8SAS - chains B and F of the 12 polymer chains in the assembly; structure by electron microscopy, 4.00 A resolution.

[Chain B]
Protein: CH848.10.17 gp41
Organism: HIV-1 06TG.HT008
Amino-acid sequence (132 residues; numbered 512 to 664; 21 numbers in that range are skipped by the numbering (no residue carries them; nothing is unmodelled there); the number before each row is that of its first residue):
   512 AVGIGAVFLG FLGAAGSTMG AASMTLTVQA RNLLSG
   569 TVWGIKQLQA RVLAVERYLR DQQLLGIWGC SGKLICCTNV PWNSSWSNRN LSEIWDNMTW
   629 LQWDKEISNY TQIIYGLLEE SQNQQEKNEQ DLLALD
Disordered / not traced: 512-519
Disulfides: Cys598-Cys604

[Chain F]
Protein: CH848.10.17 gp120
Organism: HIV-1 06TG.HT008
UniProt: A0A1W6IPB2 (A0A1W6IPB2_9HIV1); the construct lacks a stretch of the UniProt sequence and is renumbered around it, so the offset changes along the chain: 34-139 = UniProt 30-135; 150-185 = UniProt 136-171; 186-309 = UniProt 174-297; 312-321 = UniProt 298-307; 3 more segments
Amino-acid sequence (463 residues; each row starts with the number of its first residue; note: 15 numbers in that range are skipped by the numbering (no residue carries them; nothing is unmodelled there); a row labelled like 185A-185B holds insertion residues (185A, then the next letters in order)):
    31 AENLWVTVYY GVPVWKEAKT TLFCASDARA YEKEVHNVWA THACVPTDPS PQELVLGNVT
    91 ENFNMWKNDM VDQMHEDIIS LWDQSLKPCV KLTPLCVTLI CSNATVKNG
   150 TVEEMKNCSF NTTTEIRDKE KKEYALFYKP DIVPLS
185A-185B ET
   186 NNTSEYRLIN CNTSACTQAC PKVTFEPIPI HYCAPAGYAI LKCNDETFNG TGPCSNVSTV
   246 QCTHGIRPVV STQLLLNGSL AEKEIVIRSE NLTNNAKIII VHLHTPVEIV CTRPNNNTRK
   306 SVRI
   312 GPGQTFYATG
  321C D
   322 IIGDIKQAHC NISEEKWNDT LQKVGIELQK HFP
   356 NKTIKYNQSA GGDMEITTHS FNCGGEFFYC NTSNLFNGTY NGTYISTNSS A
   409 NSTSTITLQC RIKQIINMWQ GVGRCMYAPP IAGNITCRSN ITGLLLTRDG GTNSNETETF
   469 RPAGGDMRDN WRSELYKYKV VKIEPLGVAP TRCKRRV
Disordered / not traced: 31
Disulfides: Cys54-Cys74, Cys119-Cys205, Cys126-Cys196, Cys131-Cys157, Cys201-Cys433, Cys218-Cys247, Cys228-Cys239, Cys296-Cys331, Cys378-Cys445, Cys385-Cys418
Glycans and other covalent adducts: N-acetylglucosamine (NAG) linked to Asn156, Asn442; glycan linked to Asn301, Asn332
Sequence notes: expression tag (31-33); conflict Cys201 (Val189 in A0A1W6IPB2), Cys433 (Ala417 in A0A1W6IPB2), Lys490 (Glu474 in A0A1W6IPB2), Glu492 (Gln476 in A0A1W6IPB2), Val496 (Ile480 in A0A1W6IPB2), Arg500 (Gly484 in A0A1W6IPB2), Cys501 (Ala485 in A0A1W6IPB2)

[Interface between chain B and chain F]
Pairs across the interface (6; chain B residue first):
  Gln658(B) with Thr499(F); Cys501(F); Lys502(F), hydrogen bond (backbone-backbone); Arg503(F)
  Asp659(B) with Arg500(F)
  Ala662(B) with Lys502(F)
Other interface residues (no listed pair), chain B (4 interface residues in all): Leu661

[In short]
4 residues of chain B face 5 of chain F across their interface; the contacts include 1 hydrogen bond. The
hydrogen-bonded pair Gln658(B)-Lys502(F) is a backbone contact. N-acetylglucosamine is covalently linked to
Asn156(F) and Asn442(F).
Chain B is CH848.10.17 gp41 and chain F is CH848.10.17 gp120, both from HIV-1 06TG.HT008; the structure,
CryoEM structure of DH270.5-CH848.10.17, was determined by electron microscopy, deposited together with 8SAL,
8SAN, 8SAQ, 8SAR, 8SAT, 8SAU and 9 further entries.
